PDB entry 6L7P | electron microscopy, 3.60 A resolution | chains C and G of the 18 polymer chains in the assembly

Chain C:
Protein: NAD(P)H-quinone oxidoreductase subunit 3
Organism: Thermosynechococcus elongatus BP-1
Notes: EC 7.1.1.-; fragment: NdhC
Reference sequence: Q8DJ02 (NU3C_THEEB); residues 1-132 here = UniProt positions 1-132
Amino-acid sequence (132 residues; row label = number of the first residue in the row):
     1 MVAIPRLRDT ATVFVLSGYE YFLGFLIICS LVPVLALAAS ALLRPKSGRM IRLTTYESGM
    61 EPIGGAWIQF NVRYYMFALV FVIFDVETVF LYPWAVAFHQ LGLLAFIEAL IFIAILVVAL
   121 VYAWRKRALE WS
Disordered / not traced: 1-11
Ligand contacts:
  - Digitonin (AJP), molecule 1: Ala114, Val117, Val118, Val121, Arg125
  - Digitonin (AJP), molecule 2: Val117, Leu120, Val121, Trp124, Arg125

Chain G:
Protein: NADH-quinone oxidoreductase subunit J
Organism: Thermosynechococcus elongatus BP-1
Notes: EC 7.1.1.-; fragment: NdhG
Reference sequence: Q8DL30 (Q8DL30_THEEB); numbering as in UniProt (aligned over 1-200)
Amino-acid sequence (200 residues; row label = number of the first residue in the row):
     1 MDLATLTQTI TFFALAAAVI IAALGVVLLD NVVYSAFLLG GVFLSIAGLY ILMNADFVSA
    61 AQILIYVGAV NVLILFAIML VNKRETYTPV PGRWLRQGGA AVVSLGVFAL LTKMILQTPW
   121 QLSSVPPTPD SITTIGQHFF SDFLLPFELA SVLLLMALIG AVVLARRELV LEPEPILGEE
   181 VVPPLELPER PREPVALSEK
Disordered / not traced: 1, 193-200
Ligand contacts:
  - Digitonin (AJP), molecule 1: Leu3, Leu6, Thr7, Ile10, Thr11
  - Digitonin (AJP), molecule 2: Leu6, Thr9, Ile10, Phe13, Ala14
  - Digitonin (AJP), molecule 3: Leu24, Leu28, Trp94, Ala101, Ser104, Leu105, Phe108
  - Digitonin (AJP), molecule 4: Tyr34, Phe37, Leu38, Gly40, Gly41, Leu44
  - Digitonin (AJP), molecule 5: Phe108, Ala109, Thr112, Lys113, Leu116, Gln117

How chain C and chain G interact:
Contacting residue pairs (50; chain C residue first):
  Val13(C) - Pro127(G)
  Phe14(C) - Gln8(G)
  Phe14(C) - Leu52(G)
  Phe14(C) - Met53(G)
  Leu16(C) - Pro129(G)
  Tyr19(C) - Ile51(G)  hydrophobic
  Tyr19(C) - Asp56(G)
  Phe70(C) - Leu80(G)  hydrophobic
  Asn71(C) - Leu80(G)
  Val72(C) - Ala165(G)
  Tyr74(C) - Phe76(G)  hydrophobic
  Tyr75(C) - Leu73(G)  hydrophobic
  Tyr75(C) - Ala165(G)  hydrophobic
  Met76(C) - Ala165(G)
  Ala78(C) - Leu73(G)  hydrophobic
  Ala78(C) - Phe76(G)  hydrophobic
  Leu79(C) - Ala161(G)  hydrophobic
  Phe81(C) - Gly68(G)
  Phe81(C) - Ala69(G)  hydrophobic
  Val82(C) - Ala69(G)  hydrophobic
  Val82(C) - Leu73(G)  hydrophobic
  Ile83(C) - Leu154(G)  hydrophobic
  Ile83(C) - Leu158(G)  hydrophobic
  Asp85(C) - Leu64(G)
  Val86(C) - Ile65(G)  hydrophobic
  Val86(C) - Leu154(G)  hydrophobic
  Val89(C) - Ile65(G)  hydrophobic
  Phe90(C) - Phe147(G)
  Phe90(C) - Ala150(G)  hydrophobic
  Pro93(C) - Phe57(G)  hydrophobic
  Pro93(C) - Gly136(G)
  Pro93(C) - Phe139(G)  hydrophobic
  Trp94(C) - Phe140(G)
  Val96(C) - Ile132(G)  hydrophobic
  Ala97(C) - Gly136(G)
  Ala97(C) - Gln137(G)
  Leu101(C) - Gln137(G)
  Leu101(C) - Phe140(G)  hydrophobic
  Ala105(C) - Phe140(G)  hydrophobic
  Glu108(C) - Phe140(G)
  Glu108(C) - Leu144(G)
  Glu108(C) - Glu148(G)
  Phe112(C) - Ser151(G)
  Ile115(C) - Ser151(G)
  Leu116(C) - Ser151(G)
  Ala119(C) - Leu155(G)  hydrophobic
  Tyr122(C) - Ile159(G)  hydrophobic
  Tyr122(C) - Val163(G)
  Tyr122(C) - Arg166(G)
  Lys126(C) - Arg166(G)
Interface residues without a listed pair, chain C (41 interface residues in all): Thr12, Val15, Phe22, Leu23, Val80, Tyr92, His99, Ile111, Ala128
Interface residues without a listed pair, chain G (42 interface residues in all): Thr11, Asn54, Ala61, Val70, Ser123, Pro126, Thr133, Val162, Arg167

Summary:
41 residues of chain C and 42 residues of chain G are in contact. Ligands of chain C: Digitonin. Ligands of
chain G: 5 copies of Digitonin.
Chain C is NAD(P)H-quinone oxidoreductase subunit 3 and chain G is NADH-quinone oxidoreductase subunit J, both
from Thermosynechococcus elongatus BP-1; the structure, cryo-EM structure of cyanobacteria NDH-1LdelV complex,
was determined by electron microscopy.
